7TQX - chains A and B of the 3 polymer chains in the assembly; structure by electron microscopy, 2.80 A resolution.

== Chain A ==
Molecule: Tubulin alpha-1B chain
Source organism: Sus scrofa
Reference sequence: Q2XVP4 (TBA1B_PIG); residues 1-451 here = UniProt positions 1-451
Chain sequence (451 residues; row label = number of the first residue in the row):
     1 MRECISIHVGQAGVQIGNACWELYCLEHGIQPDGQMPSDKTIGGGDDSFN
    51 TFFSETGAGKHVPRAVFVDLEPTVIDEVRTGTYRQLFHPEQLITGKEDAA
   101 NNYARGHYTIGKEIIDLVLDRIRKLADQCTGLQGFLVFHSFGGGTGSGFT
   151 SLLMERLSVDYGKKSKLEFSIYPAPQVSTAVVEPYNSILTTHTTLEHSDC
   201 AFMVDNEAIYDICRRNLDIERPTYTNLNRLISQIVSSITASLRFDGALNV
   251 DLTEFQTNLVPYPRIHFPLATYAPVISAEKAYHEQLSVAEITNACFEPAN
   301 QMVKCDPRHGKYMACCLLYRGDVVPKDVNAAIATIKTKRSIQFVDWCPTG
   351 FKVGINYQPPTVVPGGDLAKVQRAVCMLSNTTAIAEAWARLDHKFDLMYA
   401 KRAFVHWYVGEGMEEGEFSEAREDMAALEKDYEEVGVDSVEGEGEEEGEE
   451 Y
Unresolved in the structure: 441-451
Metal / ion sites: Mg2+: Glu71 (together with GTP)
Ligand contacts: GTP (guanosine-5'-triphosphate): Gly10, Gln11, Ala12, Gln15, Glu71, Asp98, Ala99, Ala100, Asn101, Ser140, Gly142, Gly143, Gly144, Thr145, Gly146, Ile171, Thr179, Glu183, Asn206, Tyr224, Leu227, Asn228, Ile231
Swiss-Prot annotation at these positions:
  - motif: Met1 to Cys4 (MREC motif)
  - active site: Glu254
  - binding site (GTP): Gly10, Gln11, Ala12, Gln15, Glu71, Ala99, Ser140, Gly143, Gly144, Thr145, Gly146, Thr179, Glu183, Asn206, Tyr224, Asn228, Leu252
  - binding site (Mg(2+)): Glu71
  - site: Tyr451 (Involved in polymerization)
  - modified residue: Lys40 (N6,N6,N6-trimethyllysine), Ser48 (Phosphoserine), Ser232 (Phosphoserine), Tyr282 (3'-nitrotyrosine), Arg339 (Omega-N-methylarginine), Ser439 (Phosphoserine), Glu443 (5-glutamyl polyglutamate), Glu445 (5-glutamyl polyglutamate), Tyr451 (3'-nitrotyrosine)
  - cross-link (Glycyl lysine isopeptide (Lys-Gly)): Lys326 (interchain with G-Cter in ubiquitin), Lys370 (interchain with G-Cter in ubiquitin)

== Chain B ==
Molecule: Tubulin beta-2B chain
Source organism: Sus scrofa
Reference sequence: A0A287AGU7 (A0A287AGU7_PIG); numbering as in UniProt (aligned over 1-445)
Chain sequence (445 residues; each row starts with the number of its first residue):
     1 MREIVHIQAGQCGNQIGAKFWEVISDEHGIDPTGSYHGDSDLQLERINVY
    51 YNEATGNKYVPRAILVDLEPGTMDSVRSGPFGQIFRPDNFVFGQSGAGNN
   101 WAKGHYTEGAELVDSVLDVVRKESESCDCLQGFQLTHSLGGGTGSGMGTL
   151 LISKIREEYPDRIMNTFSVMPSPKVSDTVVEPYNATLSVHQLVENTDETY
   201 CIDNEALYDICFRTLKLTTPTYGDLNHLVSATMSGVTTCLRFPGQLNADL
   251 RKLAVNMVPFPRLHFFMPGFAPLTSRGSQQYRALTVPELTQQMFDSKNMM
   301 AACDPRHGRYLTVAAIFRGRMSMKEVDEQMLNVQNKNSSYFVEWIPNNVK
   351 TAVCDIPPRGLKMSATFIGNSTAIQELFKRISEQFTAMFRRKAFLHWYTG
   401 EGMDEMEFTEAESNMNDLVSEYQQYQDATADEQGEFEEEEGEDEA
Unresolved in the structure: 430-445
Ligand contacts:
  - GDP (guanosine-5'-diphosphate): Gly10, Gln11, Cys12, Gln15, Ile16, Asn99, Ser138, Gly141, Gly142, Thr143, Gly144, Asp177, Glu181, Asn204, Tyr222, Leu225, Asn226
  - GTP (guanosine-5'-triphosphate): Gln245, Leu246, Lys252
  - taxol (TA1): Glu22, Val23, Asp26, Glu27, Leu215, Leu217, Asp224, His227, Leu228, Ala231, Ser234, Phe270, Pro272, Leu273, Thr274, Ser275, Arg276, Gln279, Arg318, Pro358, Arg359, Gly360, Leu361

== Chain A / chain B interface ==
Pairs across the interface (78; chain A residue first):
  Gln11(A) - Gly244(B)  hydrogen bond (side chain-backbone)
  Gln11(A) - Gln245(B)  hydrogen bond (side chain-backbone)
  Gln11(A) - Leu246(B)
  Gln11(A) - Asn247(B)  hydrogen bond
  Gln15(A) - Gln245(B)
  Glu71(A) - Asn247(B)  hydrogen bond
  Pro72(A) - Met1(B)  hydrophobic
  Pro72(A) - Arg2(B)
  Pro72(A) - Arg46(B)
  Thr73(A) - Arg2(B)  hydrogen bond
  Thr73(A) - Arg46(B)
  Thr73(A) - Pro243(B)
  Thr73(A) - Asn247(B)
  Val74(A) - Asn247(B)
  Asp76(A) - Arg46(B)  salt bridge
  Glu77(A) - Pro243(B)
  Thr80(A) - Glu45(B)  hydrogen bond
  Gly95(A) - Cys129(B)
  Lys96(A) - Arg2(B)
  Lys96(A) - Cys129(B)
  Glu97(A) - Cys129(B)
  Glu97(A) - Leu130(B)
  Glu97(A) - Gln131(B)
  Glu97(A) - Arg162(B)  salt bridge
  Glu97(A) - Arg251(B)  salt bridge
  Asp98(A) - Asp249(B)
  Asp98(A) - Lys252(B)
  Ala100(A) - Arg251(B)
  Ala100(A) - Lys252(B)
  Ala100(A) - Val255(B)
  Asn101(A) - Lys252(B)
  Asn101(A) - Val255(B)
  Asn101(A) - Lys350(B)
  Arg105(A) - Arg251(B)
  Gln176(A) - Leu331(B)
  Val177(A) - Asp327(B)
  Ser178(A) - Asn347(B)  hydrogen bond
  Thr179(A) - Leu246(B)
  Thr179(A) - Asp327(B)
  Thr179(A) - Lys350(B)
  Thr179(A) - Thr351(B)
  Ala180(A) - Asn256(B)
  Ala180(A) - Asn347(B)
  Val181(A) - Asn256(B)  hydrogen bond (backbone-side chain)
  Val181(A) - Thr312(B)
  Val181(A) - Ile345(B)  hydrophobic
  Val181(A) - Asn347(B)
  Val182(A) - Asn256(B)
  Tyr210(A) - Met323(B)
  Tyr210(A) - Lys324(B)
  Tyr210(A) - Asp327(B)
  Arg214(A) - Lys324(B)
  Arg221(A) - Ser322(B)
  Arg221(A) - Glu325(B)  salt bridge
  Pro222(A) - Ser322(B)
  Pro222(A) - Met323(B)
  Pro222(A) - Lys324(B)
  Thr223(A) - Gln245(B)  hydrogen bond
  Tyr224(A) - Leu246(B)
  Tyr224(A) - Met323(B)
  Lys394(A) - Pro346(B)
  Leu397(A) - Trp344(B)
  Met398(A) - Pro346(B)
  Lys401(A) - Phe260(B)
  Lys401(A) - Trp344(B)
  Arg402(A) - Phe260(B)
  Ala403(A) - Trp344(B)  hydrophobic
  Phe404(A) - Val255(B)
  Phe404(A) - Asn256(B)
  Phe404(A) - Val258(B)
  Phe404(A) - Pro259(B)  hydrogen bond (backbone-backbone)
  His406(A) - Val258(B)
  His406(A) - Pro259(B)
  His406(A) - Phe260(B)
  His406(A) - Pro261(B)
  Trp407(A) - Ala254(B)  hydrogen bond (side chain-backbone)
  Trp407(A) - Val255(B)
  Trp407(A) - Val258(B)  hydrogen bond (side chain-backbone)
Other interface residues (no listed pair), chain A (39 interface residues in all): Glu220
Other interface residues (no listed pair), chain B (43 interface residues in all): Cys239, Phe242, Met321, Glu343, Asn348, Val349, Thr429

== Overview ==
The interface between chain A and chain B involves 39 residues on one side and 43 on the other, with 12
hydrogen bonds and 4 salt bridges. Polar contacts include Asp76(A)-Arg46(B), Glu97(A)-Arg162(B) and
Glu97(A)-Arg251(B). GTP is bound between chain A and chain B.
Chain A is Tubulin alpha-1B chain and chain B is Tubulin beta-2B chain, both from Sus scrofa; the structure,
CaKip3[2-482] - AMP-PNP in complex with a microtubule, was determined by electron microscopy, deposited
together with 7TQY, 7TQZ, 7TR0, 7TR1, 7TR2 and 7TR3.
